Entry 2C4Y (X-ray diffraction, 2.68 A resolution); this record covers chains A and R of the 5 polymer chains in the assembly.

# Chain A
Protein: Capsid protein
Source organism: Escherichia phage MS2
Reference sequence: C0M1L4 (C0M1L4_BPMS2); residues 1-129 here correspond to UniProt positions 2-130 (UniProt number = residue number + 1)
Amino-acid sequence (129 residues; each row starts with the number of its first residue):
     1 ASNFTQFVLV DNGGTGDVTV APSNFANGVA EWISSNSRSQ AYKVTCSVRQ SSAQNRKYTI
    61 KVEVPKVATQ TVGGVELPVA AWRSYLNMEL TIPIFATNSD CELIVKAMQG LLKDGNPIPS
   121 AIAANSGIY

# Chain R
Molecule: 19-nt RNA strand
Sequence (19 nucleotides; row label = number of the first residue in the row):
     1 ACAUGAGGAU XACCCAUGU
Unresolved in the structure: 1, 19
Modified / non-standard residues: SUR (1-(beta-D-ribofuranosyl)-2-thio-uracil-5'-phosphate) at position 11

# Interface between chain A and chain R
Pairs across the interface - 14 pairs, chain A then chain R:
  Val29(A) - A12(R)  base contact
  Lys43(A) - A12(R)  salt bridge to the phosphate
  Thr45(A) - A12(R)  hydrogen bond to the base
  Cys46(A) - A12(R)  base contact
  Ser47(A) - A12(R)  hydrogen bond to the base
  Arg49(A) - C2(R)  hydrogen bond to the phosphate
  Arg49(A) - A3(R)  salt bridge to the phosphate
  Ser51(A) - C2(R)  phosphate contact
  Ser51(A) - A3(R)  phosphate contact
  Thr59(A) - A12(R)  hydrogen bond to the base
  Lys61(A) - A12(R)  base contact
  Glu63(A) - SUR_11(R)  hydrogen bond to the sugar
  Tyr85(A) - SUR_11(R)  hydrogen bond to the phosphate
  Asn87(A) - SUR_11(R)  base contact
Interface residues without a listed pair, chain A (13 interface residues in all): Ile60
Interface residues without a listed pair, chain R (6 interface residues in all): A9, U10

# In short
Chain A and chain R form an interface of 13 and 6 residues respectively; the contacts include 6 hydrogen bonds
and 2 salt bridges. Among the polar pairs are Thr45(A)-A12(R), Ser47(A)-A12(R) and Thr59(A)-A12(R).
Here chain A is Capsid protein (Escherichia phage MS2) and chain R is a 19-nt RNA strand. Entry 2C4Y (MS2-RNA
hairpin (2thiouracil-5) complex) was determined by X-ray diffraction, deposited together with 2C4Z, 2C50,
2C51, 2C4Q and 2BU1.
